7ZBN - chains A and B of the 8 polymer chains in the assembly; structure by electron microscopy, 2.62 A resolution.

Chain A:
Name: Glycogen [starch] synthase, muscle
From: Homo sapiens
Notes: EC 2.4.1.11
UniProtKB: P13807 (GYS1_HUMAN); residue numbers follow UniProt; this construct covers 1-737
Chain sequence (737 residues; each row starts with the number of its first residue):
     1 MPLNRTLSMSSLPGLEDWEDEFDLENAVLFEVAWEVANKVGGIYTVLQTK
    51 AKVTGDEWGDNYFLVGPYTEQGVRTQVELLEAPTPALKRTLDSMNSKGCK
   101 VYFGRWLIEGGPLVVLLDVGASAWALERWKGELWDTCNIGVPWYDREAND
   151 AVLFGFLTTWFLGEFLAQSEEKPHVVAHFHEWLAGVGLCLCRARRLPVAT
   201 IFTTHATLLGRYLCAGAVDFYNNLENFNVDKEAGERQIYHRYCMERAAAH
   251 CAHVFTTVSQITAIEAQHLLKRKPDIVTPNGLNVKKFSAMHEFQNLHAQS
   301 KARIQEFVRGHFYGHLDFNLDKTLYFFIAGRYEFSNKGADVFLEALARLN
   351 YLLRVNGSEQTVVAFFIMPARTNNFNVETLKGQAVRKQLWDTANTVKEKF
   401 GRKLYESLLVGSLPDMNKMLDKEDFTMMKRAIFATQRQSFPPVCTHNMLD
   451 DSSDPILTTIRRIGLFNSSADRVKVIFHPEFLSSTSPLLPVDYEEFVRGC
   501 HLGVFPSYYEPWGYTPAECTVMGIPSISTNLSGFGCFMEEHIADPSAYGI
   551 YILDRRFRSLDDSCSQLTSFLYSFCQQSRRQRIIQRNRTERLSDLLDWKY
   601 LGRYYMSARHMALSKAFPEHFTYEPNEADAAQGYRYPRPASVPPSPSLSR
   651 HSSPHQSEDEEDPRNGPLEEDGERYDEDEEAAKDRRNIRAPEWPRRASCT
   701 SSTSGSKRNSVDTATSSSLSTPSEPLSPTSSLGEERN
Unresolved in the structure: 1-12, 288-292, 626-629, 639-737
Curated features (UniProtKB/Swiss-Prot):
  - binding site (UDP): Lys39, Arg331, Thr515
  - binding site (UDP-alpha-D-glucose): His205, Arg211, Arg331, Glu510, Trp512, Gly513
  - binding site (alpha-D-glucose 6-phosphate): His291, Glu292, Gln294, His297, Lys301, His501, Arg582, Arg586
  - modified residue: Ser8 (Phosphoserine), Ser11 (Phosphoserine), Ser412 (Phosphoserine), Ser641 (Phosphoserine), Ser645 (Phosphoserine), Ser649 (Phosphoserine), Ser652 (Phosphoserine), Ser653 (Phosphoserine), Ser657 (Phosphoserine), Ser698 (Phosphoserine), Thr700 (Phosphothreonine), Ser710 (Phosphoserine), Thr721 (Phosphothreonine), Ser727 (Phosphoserine), Ser731 (Phosphoserine)
  - natural variant: Gly464 (G464S: In NIDDM)
From the paper describing this entry:
  - higher-order assembly contacts with a neighbouring Glycogen [starch] synthase, muscle: Arg588, Arg591
  - mutagenesis - W18A, R588A/R591A, Y600A, R603A, H610E: increased catalytic activity on basal (-G6P)
  - mutagenesis - Y600A: decreased catalytic activity
  - mutagenesis - R588A/R591A: decreased stability
  - mutagenesis - R588A/R591A: unchanged catalytic activity on dephosphorylation at S641 and S8

Chain B:
Name: Glycogen [starch] synthase, muscle
From: Homo sapiens
Notes: EC 2.4.1.11
UniProtKB: P13807 (GYS1_HUMAN); residue numbers follow UniProt; this construct covers 1-737
Chain sequence (737 residues; numbered 1 to 737; the number before each row is that of its first residue):
     1 MPLNRTLSMSSLPGLEDWEDEFDLENAVLFEVAWEVANKVGGIYTVLQTK
    51 AKVTGDEWGDNYFLVGPYTEQGVRTQVELLEAPTPALKRTLDSMNSKGCK
   101 VYFGRWLIEGGPLVVLLDVGASAWALERWKGELWDTCNIGVPWYDREAND
   151 AVLFGFLTTWFLGEFLAQSEEKPHVVAHFHEWLAGVGLCLCRARRLPVAT
   201 IFTTHATLLGRYLCAGAVDFYNNLENFNVDKEAGERQIYHRYCMERAAAH
   251 CAHVFTTVSQITAIEAQHLLKRKPDIVTPNGLNVKKFSAMHEFQNLHAQS
   301 KARIQEFVRGHFYGHLDFNLDKTLYFFIAGRYEFSNKGADVFLEALARLN
   351 YLLRVNGSEQTVVAFFIMPARTNNFNVETLKGQAVRKQLWDTANTVKEKF
   401 GRKLYESLLVGSLPDMNKMLDKEDFTMMKRAIFATQRQSFPPVCTHNMLD
   451 DSSDPILTTIRRIGLFNSSADRVKVIFHPEFLSSTSPLLPVDYEEFVRGC
   501 HLGVFPSYYEPWGYTPAECTVMGIPSISTNLSGFGCFMEEHIADPSAYGI
   551 YILDRRFRSLDDSCSQLTSFLYSFCQQSRRQRIIQRNRTERLSDLLDWKY
   601 LGRYYMSARHMALSKAFPEHFTYEPNEADAAQGYRYPRPASVPPSPSLSR
   651 HSSPHQSEDEEDPRNGPLEEDGERYDEDEEAAKDRRNIRAPEWPRRASCT
   701 SSTSGSKRNSVDTATSSSLSTPSEPLSPTSSLGEERN
Unresolved in the structure: 1-12, 288-292, 626-629, 643-737
Modified / non-standard residues: Ser641 (phosphoserine; SEP)
Curated features (UniProtKB/Swiss-Prot):
  - binding site (UDP): Lys39, Arg331, Thr515
  - binding site (UDP-alpha-D-glucose): His205, Arg211, Arg331, Glu510, Trp512, Gly513
  - binding site (alpha-D-glucose 6-phosphate): His291, Glu292, Gln294, His297, Lys301, His501, Arg582, Arg586
  - modified residue: Ser8 (Phosphoserine), Ser11 (Phosphoserine), Ser412 (Phosphoserine), Ser641 (Phosphoserine), Ser645 (Phosphoserine), Ser649 (Phosphoserine), Ser652 (Phosphoserine), Ser653 (Phosphoserine), Ser657 (Phosphoserine), Ser698 (Phosphoserine), Thr700 (Phosphothreonine), Ser710 (Phosphoserine), Thr721 (Phosphothreonine), Ser727 (Phosphoserine), Ser731 (Phosphoserine)
  - natural variant: Gly464 (G464S: In NIDDM)
From the paper describing this entry:
  - post-translational modification sites: Ser641

Interface between chain A and chain B:
Residue-residue contacts (15):
  Asn295(A) with Asn295(B)
  Arg580(A) with Arg591(B), hydrogen bond (side chain-backbone); Asp594(B), salt bridge; Tyr636(B), hydrogen bond
  Ile584(A) with Arg591(B)
  Asn587(A) with Asn587(B)
  Arg588(A) with Ala640(B); Ser641(B)
  Arg591(A) with Arg580(B), hydrogen bond (backbone-side chain); Ile584(B); Ser641(B)
  Asp594(A) with Arg580(B), salt bridge
  Tyr636(A) with Arg580(B), hydrogen bond
  Arg638(A) with Ala640(B); Ser641(B)
Interface residues without a listed pair, chain A (10 interface residues in all): Pro637
Interface features reported in the paper:
  - specific contacts: Arg588(A)-Ser641(B), Arg591(A)-Ser641(B)

Overview:
10 residues of chain A face 9 of chain B across their interface; the contacts include 4 hydrogen bonds and 2
salt bridges. Polar pairs include Arg580(A)-Asp594(B), Asp594(A)-Arg580(B) and Arg580(A)-Arg591(B). The paper
describes contacts between Arg588(A) and Ser641(B) and Arg591(A) and Ser641(B). From the paper: W18A,
R588A/R591A and Y600A of chain A, among others, increase catalytic activity on basal (-G6P); a modification
site at Ser641(B); 5 substitutions were tested in all.
Chain A is Glycogen [starch] synthase, muscle and chain B is Glycogen [starch] synthase, muscle, both from
Homo sapiens; the structure, Cryo-EM structure of the human GS-GN complex in the inhibited state, was
determined by electron microscopy.
